PDB entry 3KFJ | X-ray diffraction, 2.02 A resolution | chain A

# Chain A
Molecule: Growth factor receptor-bound protein 2
Source organism: Homo sapiens
Notes: fragment: SH2 domain, residues 53-163
UniProtKB: P62993 (GRB2_HUMAN); residue numbers follow UniProt; this construct covers 53-163
Chain sequence (117 residues; each row starts with the number of its first residue):
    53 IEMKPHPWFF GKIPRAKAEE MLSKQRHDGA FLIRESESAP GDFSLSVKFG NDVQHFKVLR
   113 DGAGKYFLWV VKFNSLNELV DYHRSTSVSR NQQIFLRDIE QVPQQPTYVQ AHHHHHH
Unresolved in the structure: 53-55, 156-169
Construct notes: expression tag (164-169)
Ligand contacts:
  - Mg2+ (MG): T138, S139, Q145, F147
  - YEN (N-{(2S)-4-(methylamino)-4-oxo-2-[4-(phosphonooxy)benzyl]butanoyl}-L-alpha-glutamyl-L-aspartamide): R67, R86, S88, S90, S96, Q106, H107, F108, K109, L111, L120, W121
UniProt features mapped onto this chain:
  - modified residue: K109 (N6-acetyllysine)
  - cross-link: K109 (Glycyl lysine isopeptide (Lys-Gly) (interchain with G-Cter in ubiquitin))
  - mutagenesis: E89 (E89K: No effect on the interaction with SOS1), S90 (S90N: No effect on the interaction with SOS1), K109 (K109R: Loss of polyubiquitination), V123 (V123P: Strong loss of clustering of phospho-LAT at the T-cell plasma membrane)

# Overview
Chain A binds compound YEN and Mg2+. Curated annotation (UniProt) lists 4 mutagenesis sites.
Chain A is Growth factor receptor-bound protein 2 (Homo sapiens); the structure, Crystal Structure of the Grb2
SH2 Domain in Complex with a Flexible Ac-pY-E-N-NH2 Tripeptide Mimic, was determined by X-ray diffraction
(same publication as 3IMD, 3IMJ, 3IN7 and 3IN8).
